Entry 7EAM (X-ray diffraction, 1.40 A resolution); this record covers chains A and L of the 3 polymer chains in the assembly.

Chain A:
Molecule: Spike protein S1
From: Severe acute respiratory syndrome coronavirus 2
UniProtKB: P0DTC2 (SPIKE_SARS2); residue numbers follow UniProt; this construct covers 319-541
Chain sequence (233 residues; numbered 319 to 551; the number before each row is that of its first residue):
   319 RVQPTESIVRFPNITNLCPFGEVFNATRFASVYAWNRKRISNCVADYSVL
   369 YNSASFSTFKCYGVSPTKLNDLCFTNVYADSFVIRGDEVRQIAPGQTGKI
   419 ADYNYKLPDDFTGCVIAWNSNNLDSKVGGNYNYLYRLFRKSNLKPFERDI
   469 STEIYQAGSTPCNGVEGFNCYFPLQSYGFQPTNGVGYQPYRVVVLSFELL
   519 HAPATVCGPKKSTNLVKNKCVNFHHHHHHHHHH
Unresolved in the structure: 319-323, 528-551
Sequence notes: expression tag (542-551)
Disulfides: Cys336-Cys361, Cys379-Cys432, Cys391-Cys525, Cys480-Cys488
Glycans and other covalent adducts: N-acetylglucosamine (NAG) linked to Asn331, Asn343
UniProt features mapped onto this chain:
  - region: Arg403 to Asp405 (Integrin-binding motif), Asn448 to Phe456 (Immunodominant HLA epitope recognized by the CD8+)
  - glycosylation: Thr323 (O-linked (GalNAc) threonine), Ser325 (O-linked (HexNAc...) serine), Asn331 (N-linked (GlcNAc...) (complex) asparagine), Asn343 (N-linked (GlcNAc...) (complex) asparagine)

Chain L:
Molecule: the light chain of Fab fragment of antibody 7D6
From: Mus musculus
Notes: antibody fragment or engineered binder
Chain sequence (214 residues; each row starts with the number of its first residue):
     1 DIQMTQSPASLSASVGETVTITCRASGNIHNYLAWYQQKQGKSPQLLVYN
    51 AKTLADGVPSRFSGSGSGTQYSLKINSLQPEDFGSYYCQHFWSTPPWTFG
   101 GGTKLEVKRADAAPTVSIFPPSSEQLTSGGASVVCFLNNFYPKDINVKWK
   151 IDGSERQNGVLNSWTDQDSKDSTYSMSSTLTLTKDEYERHNSYTCEATHK
   201 TSTSPIVKSFNRNN
Disulfides: Cys23-Cys88, Cys135-Cys195

Chain A / chain L interface:
Pairs across the interface - 7 pairs, chain A then chain L:
  Arg357(A) with Ser93(L); Thr94(L)
  Glu516(A) with Tyr32(L), hydrogen bond
  Leu518(A) with Tyr32(L); Trp92(L), hydrophobic
  His519(A) with His30(L), hydrogen bond (backbone-side chain)
  Ala520(A) with His30(L)
Also at the interface, not in a pair above, chain A (7 interface residues in all): Thr393, Tyr396
Also at the interface, not in a pair above, chain L (6 interface residues in all): Asn28

Summary:
The interface between chain A and chain L involves 7 residues on one side and 6 on the other; the contacts
include 2 hydrogen bonds. Among the polar pairs are Glu516(A)-Tyr32(L) and His519(A)-His30(L). Covalently
linked N-acetylglucosamine: at Asn331(A) and Asn343(A).
Here chain A is Spike protein S1 (Severe acute respiratory syndrome coronavirus 2) and chain L is the light
chain of Fab fragment of antibody 7D6 (Mus musculus). Entry 7EAM (immune complex of SARS-CoV-2 RBD and
cross-neutralizing antibody 7D6) was determined by X-ray diffraction together with 7EAN from the same study.
